Entry 1HM8 (X-ray diffraction, 2.50 A resolution); this record covers chain A.

[Chain A]
Name: Udp-N-acetylglucosamine-1-phosphate uridyltransferase
Source organism: Streptococcus pneumoniae
Notes: EC 2.7.7.23
Reference sequence: Q97R46 (Q97R46_STRPN); residues 2-459 here = UniProt positions 2-459
Sequence (468 residues; numbered -8 to 459; the number before each row is that of its first residue; numbers below 1 keep their minus sign (Met-8 is residue -8)):
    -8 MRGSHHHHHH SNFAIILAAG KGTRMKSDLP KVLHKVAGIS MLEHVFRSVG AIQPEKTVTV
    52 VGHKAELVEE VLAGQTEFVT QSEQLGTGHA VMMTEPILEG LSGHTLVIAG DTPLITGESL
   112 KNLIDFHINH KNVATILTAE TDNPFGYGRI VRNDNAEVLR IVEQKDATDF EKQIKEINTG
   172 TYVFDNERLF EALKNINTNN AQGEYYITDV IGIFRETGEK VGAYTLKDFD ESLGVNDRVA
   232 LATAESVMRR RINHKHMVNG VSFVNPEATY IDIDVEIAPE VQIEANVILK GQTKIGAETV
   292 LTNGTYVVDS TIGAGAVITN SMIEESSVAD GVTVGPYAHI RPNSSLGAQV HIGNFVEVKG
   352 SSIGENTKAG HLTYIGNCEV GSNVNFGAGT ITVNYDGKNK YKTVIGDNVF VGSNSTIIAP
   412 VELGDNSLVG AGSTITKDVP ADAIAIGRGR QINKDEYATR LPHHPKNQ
Not modelled in the structure: -8 to 1
Bound ions: Ca2+ near Asn405 (its only coordinating residue here)
Small-molecule neighbours: acetyl coenzyme A (ACO): His362, Tyr365, Gly378, Ala379, Ile382, Thr383, Val384, Asn385, Tyr386, Phe401, Gly403, Ser404, Ile409, Leu419, Gly421, Ala422, Ile435, Ile437, Arg439, Gly440, Arg441, Ile443, Lys445, Tyr448, Leu452
Swiss-Prot annotation at these positions:
  - region: Val230 to Asn250 (Linker)
  - active site: His362 (Proton acceptor)
  - binding site (UDP-N-acetyl-alpha-D-glucosamine): Leu8 to Gly11, Lys22, Gln72, Gly77, Thr78, Gly101, Asp102, Gly139, Glu154, Asn169, Asn227, Arg332, Lys350, Tyr365, Asn376
  - binding site (Ca(2+)): Asp102, Asn227
  - binding site (Mg(2+)): Asp102, Asn227
  - binding site (acetyl-CoA): Ala379, Asn385, Tyr386, Ser404, Ala422, Arg439

[Overview]
Bound to chain A: acetyl coenzyme A. Curated annotation (UniProt) lists active-site residue His362, 18
UDP-N-acetyl-alpha-D-glucosamine-binding residues, Ca2+-binding residues Asp102 and Asn227 and Mg2+-binding
residues Asp102 and Asn227.
Chain A is Udp-N-acetylglucosamine-1-phosphate uridyltransferase (Streptococcus pneumoniae); the structure,
Crystal structure of s.pneumoniae N-acetylglucosamine-1-phosphate uridyltransferase, glmu, bound to acetyl
coenzyme A, was determined by X-ray diffraction together with 1HM0 and 1HM9 from the same study.
